1JMB - chain A; structure by X-ray diffraction, 2.20 A resolution.

# Chain A
Molecule: Protein (four-helix bundle model)
Amino-acid sequence (50 residues; numbered 0 to 49; the number before each row is that of its first residue; numbering starts at 0):
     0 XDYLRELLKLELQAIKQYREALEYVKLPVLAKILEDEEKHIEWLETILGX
Modified / non-standard residues: ACE (acetyl group) at position 0; NH2 (amino group) at position 49
Ion coordination: Mn2+: Glu10, Glu36, His39 (together with dimethyl sulfoxide)

# Overview
Glu10, Glu36 and His39 form the Mn2+ site.
Chain A is Protein (four-helix bundle model); the structure, Crystal structure of four-helix bundle model, was
determined by X-ray diffraction together with 1JM0 from the same study.
